1S5E - chains A and E of the 6 polymer chains in the assembly; structure by X-ray diffraction, 1.90 A resolution.

Chain A:
Molecule: Cholera enterotoxin, A chain precursor
Organism: Vibrio cholerae
Notes: EC 2.4.2.36
UniProt: P01555 (CHTA_VIBCH); residues 1-240 here correspond to UniProt positions 19-258 (UniProt number = residue number + 18)
Amino-acid sequence (240 residues; row label = number of the first residue in the row):
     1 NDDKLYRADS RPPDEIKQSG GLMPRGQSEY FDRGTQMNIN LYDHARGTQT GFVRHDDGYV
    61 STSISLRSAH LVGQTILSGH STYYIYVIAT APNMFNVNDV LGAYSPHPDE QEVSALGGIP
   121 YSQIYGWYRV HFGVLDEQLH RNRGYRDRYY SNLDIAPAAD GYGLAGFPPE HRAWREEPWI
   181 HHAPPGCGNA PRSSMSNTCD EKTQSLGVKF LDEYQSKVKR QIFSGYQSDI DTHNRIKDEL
Unresolved in the structure: 50, 194-196, 237-240
Disulfide bonds: Cys187-Cys199
Metal / ion sites: Na+: Asn1, Thr90, Tyr150, Leu153
Swiss-Prot annotation at these positions:
  - active site: Glu112
  - binding site (NAD(+)): Arg7 to Ser10, Met23 to Arg25

Chain E:
Molecule: cholera toxin B protein (CTB)
Organism: Vibrio cholerae
UniProt: P01556 (CHTB_VIBCH); residues 1-103 here correspond to UniProt positions 22-124 (UniProt number = residue number + 21)
Amino-acid sequence (103 residues; numbered 1 to 103; the number before each row is that of its first residue):
     1 TPQNITDLCA EYHNTQIHTL NDKIFSYTES LAGKREMAII TFKNGATFQV EVPGSQHIDS
    61 QKKAIERMKD TLRIAYLTEA KVEKLCVWNN KTPHAIAAIS MAN
Disulfide bonds: Cys9-Cys86

How chain A and chain E interact:
Pairs across the interface (15; chain A residue first):
  Ser216(A) - Thr78(E)
  Ser216(A) - Glu79(E)  hydrogen bond
  Lys219(A) - Thr78(E)
  Lys219(A) - Glu79(E)  salt bridge
  Arg220(A) - Thr78(E)  hydrogen bond (backbone-backbone)
  Arg220(A) - Asn103(E)  hydrogen bond (side chain-backbone)
  Phe223(A) - Leu77(E)
  Phe223(A) - Thr78(E)
  Ser224(A) - Thr78(E)
  Gln227(A) - Ile74(E)
  Gln227(A) - Leu77(E)
  Gln227(A) - Thr78(E)
  Ile230(A) - Ile74(E)  hydrophobic
  Thr232(A) - Arg67(E)
  Arg235(A) - Asp70(E)  salt bridge
Also at the interface, not in a pair above, chain A (11 interface residues in all): Asp212, Gln215
Also at the interface, not in a pair above, chain E (9 interface residues in all): Lys23, Arg73

Summary:
The interface between chain A and chain E involves 11 residues on one side and 9 on the other, with 3 hydrogen
bonds and 2 salt bridges. Polar contacts include Lys219(A)-Glu79(E), Arg235(A)-Asp70(E) and
Ser216(A)-Glu79(E).
Here chain A is Cholera enterotoxin, A chain precursor and chain E is cholera toxin B protein (CTB), both from
Vibrio cholerae. Entry 1S5E (Cholera holotoxin, Crystal form 1) was determined by X-ray diffraction, deposited
together with 1S5B, 1S5C, 1S5D and 1S5F.
